PDB entry 8ISY | electron microscopy, 3.27 A resolution | chains A and B

Chain A:
Protein: Piwi domain-containing protein
Organism: Thermoflavifilum thermophilum
Reference sequence: A0A1I7NFD7 (A0A1I7NFD7_9BACT); residues 1-507 here = UniProt positions 1-507
Amino-acid sequence (507 residues; row label = number of the first residue in the row):
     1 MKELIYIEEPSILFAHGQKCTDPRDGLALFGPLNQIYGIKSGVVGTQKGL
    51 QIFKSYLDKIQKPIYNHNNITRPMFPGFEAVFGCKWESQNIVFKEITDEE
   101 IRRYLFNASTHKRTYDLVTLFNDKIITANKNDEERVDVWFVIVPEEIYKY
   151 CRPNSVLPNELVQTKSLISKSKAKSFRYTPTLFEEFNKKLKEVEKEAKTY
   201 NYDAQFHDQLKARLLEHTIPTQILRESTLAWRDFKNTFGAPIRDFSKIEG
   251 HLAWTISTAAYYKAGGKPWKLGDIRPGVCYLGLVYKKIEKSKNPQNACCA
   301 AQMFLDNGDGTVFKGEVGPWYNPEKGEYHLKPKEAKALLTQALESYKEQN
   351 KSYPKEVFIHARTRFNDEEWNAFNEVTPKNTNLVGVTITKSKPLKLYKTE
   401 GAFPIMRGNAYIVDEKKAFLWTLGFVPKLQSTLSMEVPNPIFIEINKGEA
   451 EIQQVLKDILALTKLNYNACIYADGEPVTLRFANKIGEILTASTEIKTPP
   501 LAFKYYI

Chain B:
Protein: TIR domain-containing protein
Organism: Thermoflavifilum thermophilum
Reference sequence: A0A1I7NFG5 (A0A1I7NFG5_9BACT); residues 1-450 here = UniProt positions 1-450
Amino-acid sequence (450 residues; numbered 1 to 450; the number before each row is that of its first residue):
     1 MRNKIFISHATPEDDDFTRWLSLKLIGLGYEVWCDILFLDKGVDFWSTIE
    51 KEIRENTCKFLIVSSTAGNKREGVLKELAVATKVKKHLQDDMFIIPLAID
   101 ENLSYDDINIEIVRLNAIDFKKSWAKGLQDLLDAFEKQNVPKKPPDHSKS
   151 NLLYQQIFLHDKQAIEKEETYDSNWFPIISFPNELRFHRYDWRLPKQFDV
   201 RTLAFPAIRYKEYLCTFAWEYDFIHQLPKTETYNGQESIRISTSDILSGR
   251 YDTDFIRNYECQRLIVQLINKAFELRMKDKNVREYQMSKTFAYWIEKGKL
   301 EKDKFEKIKLVGKQKNKYWHFGISAAGKLYPSPVLMVSSHIIFTMDGINL
   351 IKSKSIQHSSRRKQGKNWWNDKWREKLLAFIRFLSDDQNAIYLNVGSEEK
   401 ILISNKPLKFFGKMSYVTPSEVTLEEESVLADINNFEEDTEDLDELEDIE

How chain A and chain B interact:
Contacting residue pairs - 119 pairs, chain A then chain B:
  M1(A) - K409(B)
  M1(A) - F411(B)  hydrophobic
  K2(A) - K409(B)
  K2(A) - F410(B)
  K2(A) - F411(B)  hydrogen bond (backbone-backbone)
  E3(A) - F411(B)
  E3(A) - K413(B)  salt bridge
  L4(A) - Y171(B)  hydrophobic
  L4(A) - F411(B)  hydrogen bond (backbone-backbone)
  L4(A) - G412(B)
  Y6(A) - A164(B)
  Y6(A) - M414(B)  hydrophobic
  H16(A) - H147(B)
  Q18(A) - H147(B)
  Q18(A) - S148(B)
  Q18(A) - N151(B)  hydrogen bond
  K19(A) - N151(B)  hydrogen bond (backbone-side chain)
  K19(A) - Q155(B)
  D25(A) - Y154(B)  hydrogen bond
  A28(A) - W20(B)  hydrogen bond (backbone-side chain)
  A28(A) - K24(B)
  L29(A) - L23(B)  hydrophobic
  L29(A) - K24(B)  hydrogen bond (backbone-side chain)
  L29(A) - Y154(B)  hydrophobic
  F30(A) - S150(B)
  F30(A) - N151(B)
  Q61(A) - K122(B)
  Q61(A) - S123(B)  hydrogen bond (backbone-side chain)
  K62(A) - E101(B)
  K62(A) - K121(B)
  K62(A) - K122(B)
  P63(A) - W124(B)
  Y65(A) - D16(B)
  Y65(A) - W124(B)
  N68(A) - E426(B)  hydrogen bond
  N69(A) - D16(B)  hydrogen bond
  T71(A) - E427(B)
  R72(A) - E427(B)  salt bridge
  R72(A) - L430(B)
  M74(A) - W124(B)  hydrophobic
  P76(A) - W124(B)
  E79(A) - S123(B)  hydrogen bond
  E79(A) - A125(B)
  A80(A) - W20(B)
  A80(A) - W124(B)  hydrophobic
  A80(A) - A125(B)
  Y148(A) - T440(B)
  R152(A) - T440(B)  hydrogen bond
  N154(A) - E441(B)  hydrogen bond
  D244(A) - I433(B)
  F245(A) - I433(B)  hydrophobic
  K247(A) - V429(B)
  K247(A) - L430(B)
  I248(A) - L430(B)  hydrophobic
  I248(A) - I433(B)  hydrophobic
  P393(A) - M336(B)  hydrophobic
  L394(A) - S173(B)
  L394(A) - W175(B)
  K395(A) - S173(B)  hydrogen bond (backbone-side chain)
  K395(A) - N174(B)  hydrogen bond (backbone-backbone)
  L396(A) - D172(B)
  L396(A) - S173(B)
  L396(A) - F410(B)  hydrophobic
  Y397(A) - Y171(B)
  Y397(A) - D172(B)  hydrogen bond (backbone-backbone)
  Y397(A) - N370(B)
  Y397(A) - W373(B)  hydrophobic
  Y397(A) - R374(B)
  Y397(A) - L377(B)  hydrophobic
  K398(A) - E169(B)
  K398(A) - Y171(B)
  K398(A) - N370(B)  hydrogen bond (backbone-side chain)
  K398(A) - R374(B)
  K398(A) - Y416(B)
  T399(A) - T170(B)  hydrogen bond (side chain-backbone)
  T399(A) - D172(B)
  T399(A) - R374(B)  hydrogen bond (backbone-side chain)
  G401(A) - N370(B)  hydrogen bond (backbone-side chain)
  G401(A) - D371(B)
  A402(A) - W369(B)
  A402(A) - N370(B)  hydrogen bond (backbone-backbone)
  A402(A) - D371(B)
  A402(A) - E421(B)
  A402(A) - L424(B)  hydrophobic
  F403(A) - N370(B)  hydrogen bond (backbone-side chain)
  F403(A) - Y416(B)  hydrogen bond (backbone-side chain)
  F403(A) - T418(B)
  F403(A) - P419(B)
  F403(A) - S420(B)
  F403(A) - T423(B)
  F403(A) - L424(B)  hydrophobic
  P404(A) - Y416(B)  hydrogen bond (backbone-side chain)
  I405(A) - Y171(B)  hydrophobic
  M406(A) - A164(B)  hydrophobic
  M406(A) - M414(B)
  M406(A) - S415(B)
  Y411(A) - F410(B)
  V413(A) - Y330(B)  hydrophobic
  D414(A) - Y330(B)  hydrogen bond
  K417(A) - Y330(B)  hydrogen bond
  F425(A) - Y416(B)  hydrophobic
  F425(A) - P419(B)
  P427(A) - K162(B)
  P427(A) - Q163(B)
  P427(A) - A164(B)
  K428(A) - L159(B)
  K428(A) - K162(B)  hydrogen bond (backbone-backbone)
  Q430(A) - K162(B)
  Q430(A) - P419(B)
  S431(A) - E427(B)
  T432(A) - L424(B)
  M435(A) - W369(B)  hydrophobic
  M435(A) - E427(B)
  M435(A) - A431(B)  hydrophobic
  E436(A) - G365(B)
  E436(A) - W368(B)
  E436(A) - W369(B)
  E436(A) - W373(B)
  V437(A) - W373(B)
Also at the interface, not in a pair above, chain A (64 interface residues in all): C20, H67, I70, I242, R243, N409, F419
Also at the interface, not in a pair above, chain B (68 interface residues in all): K126, S339, R361, K366, L408, S428, N434, F436, E437

Summary:
64 residues of chain A face 68 of chain B across their interface, with 27 hydrogen bonds and 2 salt bridges.
Polar contacts include E3(A)-K413(B), R72(A)-E427(B) and Q18(A)-N151(B).
Chain A is Piwi domain-containing protein and chain B is TIR domain-containing protein, both from
Thermoflavifilum thermophilum; the structure, Cryo-EM structure of free-state Crt-SPARTA, was determined by
electron microscopy (same publication as 8IT1, 8ISZ, 8IT0 and 8K9G).
